PDB entry 6WZT | electron microscopy, 4.70 A resolution (low resolution: residue-level contacts below are approximate; hydrogen-bond / salt-bridge calls are withheld) | chains B and C of the 9 polymer chains in the assembly

Chain B (and C):
Name: Hemagglutinin
From: Influenza A virus
Notes: chain C of this document is another copy of the same molecule, construct and numbering; everything in this record applies to it too
Reference sequence: A0A075EV12 (A0A075EV12_9INFA); residues 1-503 here correspond to UniProt positions 17-519 (UniProt number = residue number + 16)
Amino-acid sequence (503 residues; each row starts with the number of its first residue):
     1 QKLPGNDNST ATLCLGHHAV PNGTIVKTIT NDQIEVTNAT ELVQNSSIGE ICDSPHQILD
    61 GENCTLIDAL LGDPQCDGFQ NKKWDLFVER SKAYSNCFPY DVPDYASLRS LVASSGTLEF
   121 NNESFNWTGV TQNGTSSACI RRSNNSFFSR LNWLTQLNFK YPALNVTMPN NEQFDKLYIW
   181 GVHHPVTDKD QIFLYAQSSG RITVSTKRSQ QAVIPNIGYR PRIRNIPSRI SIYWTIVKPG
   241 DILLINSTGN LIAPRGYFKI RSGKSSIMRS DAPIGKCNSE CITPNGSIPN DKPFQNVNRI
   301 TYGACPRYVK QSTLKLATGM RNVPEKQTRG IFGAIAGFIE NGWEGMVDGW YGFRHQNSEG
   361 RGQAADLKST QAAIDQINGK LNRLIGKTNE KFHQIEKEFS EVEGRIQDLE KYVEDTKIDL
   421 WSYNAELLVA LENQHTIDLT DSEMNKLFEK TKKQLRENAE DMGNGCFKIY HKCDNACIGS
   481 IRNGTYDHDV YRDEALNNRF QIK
Unresolved in the structure: 1-8, 503
Construct notes: conflict Phe98 (Tyr114 in A0A075EV12)
Disulfides: Cys14-Cys466, Cys52-Cys277, Cys64-Cys76, Cys97-Cys139, Cys281-Cys305, Cys473-Cys477
Covalent attachments: N-acetylglucosamine (NAG) linked to Asn22, Asn38, Asn63, Asn133, Asn246, Asn285; glycan linked to Asn165

Chain B / chain C interface:
Contacting residue pairs - 59 pairs, chain B then chain C:
  Ser107(B) - Arg405(C)
  Ser110(B) - Asp408(C)
  Leu111(B) - Val402(C)
  Arg201(B) - Ile217(C)
  Ser205(B) - Pro221(C)
  Ser205(B) - Arg229(C)
  Thr206(B) - Pro221(C)
  Thr206(B) - Arg229(C)
  Lys207(B) - Pro221(C)
  Lys207(B) - Arg222(C)
  Lys207(B) - Ile223(C)
  Arg208(B) - Glu401(C)
  Gln210(B) - Asp101(C)
  Gln210(B) - Arg220(C)
  Ala212(B) - Asn216(C)
  Trp234(B) - Glu403(C)
  Ile236(B) - Val402(C)
  Lys238(B) - Ser400(C)
  Lys238(B) - Glu401(C)
  Ile242(B) - Pro221(C)
  Leu244(B) - Tyr219(C)
  Leu244(B) - Arg220(C)
  Leu244(B) - Pro221(C)
  Asn246(B) - Tyr219(C)
  Arg307(B) - Asp419(C)
  Arg383(B) - Ile29(C)
  Asn389(B) - Asp419(C)
  Gln394(B) - Tyr412(C)
  Ile395(B) - Tyr412(C)
  Lys397(B) - Tyr412(C)
  Glu403(B) - Arg405(C)
  Ile406(B) - Arg405(C)
  Gln407(B) - Arg405(C)
  Leu409(B) - Leu409(C)
  Glu410(B) - Arg405(C)
  Val413(B) - Tyr412(C)
  Lys417(B) - Tyr412(C)
  Leu420(B) - Leu420(C)
  Trp421(B) - Leu420(C)
  Asn424(B) - Tyr423(C)
  Leu428(B) - Tyr423(C)
  Glu432(B) - Ile29(C)
  His435(B) - Ile29(C)
  His435(B) - Thr30(C)
  Leu439(B) - Thr30(C)
  Lys453(B) - Asp461(C)
  Lys453(B) - Gly463(C)
  Lys453(B) - Asn464(C)
  Lys453(B) - Gly465(C)
  Arg456(B) - Glu460(C)
  Arg456(B) - Asp461(C)
  Arg456(B) - Met462(C)
  Glu457(B) - Glu460(C)
  Glu457(B) - Arg499(C)
  Glu457(B) - Phe500(C)
  Arg492(B) - Glu460(C)
  Arg492(B) - Arg499(C)
  Leu496(B) - Phe500(C)
  Phe500(B) - Phe500(C)
Other interface residues (no listed pair), chain B (50 interface residues in all): Asp104, Ala106, Asn165, Thr203, Ser209, Lys391, Leu431, Asp493
Other interface residues (no listed pair), chain C (42 interface residues in all): Lys27, Thr28, Gly218, Ser231, Lys310, Gly404, Val413, Thr416, Leu427, Leu431, Tyr470, Gln501

Overview:
Chain B and chain C form an interface of 50 and 42 residues respectively. N-acetylglucosamine is covalently
linked to Asn22(B), Asn38(B), Asn63(B), Asn133(B), Asn246(B) and Asn285(B).
Both chains are Hemagglutinin (Influenza A virus). Entry 6WZT (CryoEM structure of influenza hemagglutinin
A/Victoria/361/2011 in complex with cyno antibody 3B10) was determined by electron microscopy.
